Entry 7RCD (X-ray diffraction, 2.45 A resolution); this record covers chains A and B of the 3 polymer chains in the assembly.

# Chain A
Molecule: I-OnuI_e-hPD1-c
Source organism: Synthetic construct
Chain sequence (300 residues; numbered 2 to 301; the number before each row is that of its first residue):
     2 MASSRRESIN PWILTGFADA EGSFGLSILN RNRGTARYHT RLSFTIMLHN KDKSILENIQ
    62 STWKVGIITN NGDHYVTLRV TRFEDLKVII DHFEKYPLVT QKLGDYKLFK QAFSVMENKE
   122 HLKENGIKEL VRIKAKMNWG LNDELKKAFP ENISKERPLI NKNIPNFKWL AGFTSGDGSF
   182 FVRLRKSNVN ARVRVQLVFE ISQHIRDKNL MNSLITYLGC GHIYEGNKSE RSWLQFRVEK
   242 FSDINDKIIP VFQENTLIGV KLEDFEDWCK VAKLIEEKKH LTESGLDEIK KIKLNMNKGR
Unresolved in the structure: 2-6, 32-36, 156, 300-301
Bound ions: Ca2+ site 1: Ala21, Asp178 (shared with DC14(B) of chain B; 1 residue of chain C); Ca2+ site 2: Glu22, Gly177 (shared with DC15(B) of chain B; 1 residue of chain C)

# Chain B
Molecule: 26-nt DNA strand
Sequence (26 nucleotides; numbered -1 to 24; the number before each row is that of its first residue; numbers below 1 keep their minus sign (DG-1 is residue -1)):
    -1 GGGGGCATGC AGATCCCACA GGCGCG
Bound ions: Ca2+ site 1: DC14 (shared with Ala21(A), Asp178(A) of chain A; 1 residue of chain C); Ca2+ site 2: DC15 (shared with Glu22(A), Gly177(A) of chain A; 1 residue of chain C)

# Chain A / chain B interface
Contacting residue pairs (49; chain A residue first):
  Glu22(A) - DC15(B)  phosphate contact
  Arg42(A) - DC4(B)  salt bridge to the phosphate
  Met48(A) - DA9(B)  base contact
  Ile68(A) - DA5(B)  phosphate contact
  Ile68(A) - DT6(B)  phosphate contact
  Asn72(A) - DC8(B)  base contact
  Asn72(A) - DA9(B)  base contact
  Arg80(A) - DT6(B)  hydrogen bond to the base
  Arg80(A) - DG7(B)  hydrogen bond to the base
  Thr82(A) - DC4(B)  phosphate contact
  Thr82(A) - DA5(B)  phosphate contact
  Arg83(A) - DC4(B)  phosphate contact
  Phe84(A) - DC4(B)  hydrogen bond to the phosphate
  His122(A) - DG3(B)  salt bridge to the phosphate
  Leu123(A) - DG2(B)  sugar contact
  Trp140(A) - DG10(B)  base contact
  Trp140(A) - DA11(B)  sugar contact
  Trp140(A) - DT12(B)  sugar contact
  Gly177(A) - DC15(B)  phosphate contact
  Asp178(A) - DC14(B)  phosphate contact
  Asp178(A) - DC15(B)  phosphate contact
  Gly179(A) - DC15(B)  sugar contact
  Gly179(A) - DA16(B)  phosphate contact
  Ser180(A) - DC15(B)  sugar contact
  Ser180(A) - DA16(B)  hydrogen bond to the phosphate
  Phe182(A) - DA16(B)  sugar contact
  Phe182(A) - DC17(B)  phosphate contact
  Arg184(A) - DA18(B)  salt bridge to the phosphate
  Arg184(A) - DG19(B)  hydrogen bond to the base
  Arg186(A) - DG19(B)  base contact
  Arg186(A) - DG20(B)  hydrogen bond to the base
  Arg186(A) - DC21(B)  base contact
  Glu201(A) - DA16(B)  hydrogen bond to the base
  Glu201(A) - DC17(B)  hydrogen bond to the base
  Ser203(A) - DC14(B)  sugar contact
  Ser203(A) - DC15(B)  base contact
  Gln204(A) - DC14(B)  phosphate contact
  His205(A) - DC13(B)  salt bridge to the phosphate
  His205(A) - DC14(B)  hydrogen bond to the phosphate
  Trp234(A) - DC14(B)  base contact
  Trp234(A) - DC15(B)  base contact
  Gln236(A) - DA16(B)  hydrogen bond to the base
  Gln236(A) - DC17(B)  hydrogen bond to the base
  Arg238(A) - DC17(B)  base contact
  Arg238(A) - DA18(B)  base contact
  Lys262(A) - DC15(B)  sugar contact
  Lys262(A) - DA16(B)  phosphate contact
  Lys294(A) - DC17(B)  salt bridge to the phosphate
  Asn298(A) - DC17(B)  phosphate contact
Also at the interface, not in a pair above, chain A (33 interface residues in all): Phe181, Val183, Arg195, Asp265

# In short
Chain A and chain B form an interface of 33 and 20 residues respectively; the contacts include 11 hydrogen
bonds and 5 salt bridges. Polar pairs include Arg80(A)-DT6(B), Arg80(A)-DG7(B) and Arg184(A)-DG19(B). The Ca2+
site 1 is built by Ala21(A), Asp178(A) and DC14(B).
Chain A is I-OnuI_e-hPD1-c (Synthetic construct) and chain B is a 26-nt DNA strand; the structure, Second
stage reengineered variant of I-OnuI targeting human PD1 gene with activity enhancing substitutions, was
determined by X-ray diffraction.
